Entry 6OPJ (X-ray diffraction, 1.50 A resolution); this record covers chains A and B.

[Chain A]
Molecule: Menin
From: Homo sapiens
Amino-acid sequence (489 residues; numbered -4 to 593; 109 numbers in that range are skipped by the numbering (no residue carries them; nothing is unmodelled there); the number before each row is that of its first residue; numbers below 1 keep their minus sign (Gly-4 is residue -4)):
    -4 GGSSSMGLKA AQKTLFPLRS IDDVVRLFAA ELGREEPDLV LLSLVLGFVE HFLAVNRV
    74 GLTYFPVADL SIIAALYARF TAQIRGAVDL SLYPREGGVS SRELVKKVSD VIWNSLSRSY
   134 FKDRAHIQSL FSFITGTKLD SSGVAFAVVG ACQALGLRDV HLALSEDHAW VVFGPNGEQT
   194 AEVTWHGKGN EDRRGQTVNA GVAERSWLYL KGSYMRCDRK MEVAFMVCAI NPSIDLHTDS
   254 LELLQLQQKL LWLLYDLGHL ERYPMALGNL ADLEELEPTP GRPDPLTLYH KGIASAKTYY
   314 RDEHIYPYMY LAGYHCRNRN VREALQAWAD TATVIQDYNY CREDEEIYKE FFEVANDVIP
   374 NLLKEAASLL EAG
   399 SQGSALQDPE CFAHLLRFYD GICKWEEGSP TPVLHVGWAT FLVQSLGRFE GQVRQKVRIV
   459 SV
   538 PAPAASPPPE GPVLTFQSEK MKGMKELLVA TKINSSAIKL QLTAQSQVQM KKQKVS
Unresolved in the structure: -4 to 1, 538-548, 589-593

[Chain B]
Molecule: Peptide inhibitor 25
Amino-acid sequence (13 residues; each row starts with the number of its first residue):
     1 XARWAXPXAP ARR
Glycans and other covalent adducts: covalent link Ala5-Ala9
Modified positions: ACE (acetyl group) at position 1, N0A (3-fluoro-L-phenylalanine) at position 6, 192 (1-aminocyclobutanecarboxlic acid) at position 8; Ala5, Ala9 (alpha-aminobutyric acid; ABA); Ala11 (L-ornithine; ORN)

[Interface between chain A and chain B]
Pairs across the interface - 30 pairs, chain A then chain B:
  Asp136(A) - Trp4(B)
  Arg137(A) - Trp4(B)
  Asp153(A) - Trp4(B)  hydrogen bond
  Ser154(A) - Trp4(B)
  Ser155(A) - Trp4(B)
  Ser155(A) - N0A_6(B)
  Ser155(A) - Pro7(B)
  Leu177(A) - N0A_6(B)
  Ser178(A) - N0A_6(B)
  Glu179(A) - N0A_6(B)
  Asp180(A) - N0A_6(B)
  His181(A) - N0A_6(B)
  Ala182(A) - N0A_6(B)
  Phe238(A) - Pro7(B)  hydrophobic
  Cys241(A) - 192_8(B)
  Ala242(A) - Pro7(B)  hydrophobic
  Met278(A) - Pro7(B)
  Met278(A) - 192_8(B)
  Met278(A) - Ala9(B)
  Ala279(A) - 192_8(B)
  Asn282(A) - 192_8(B)
  Tyr319(A) - Ala9(B)
  Tyr319(A) - Pro10(B)
  Tyr323(A) - 192_8(B)  hydrogen bond (side chain-backbone)
  Tyr323(A) - Ala9(B)  hydrogen bond (side chain-backbone)
  Tyr323(A) - Pro10(B)
  Glu359(A) - Arg3(B)  salt bridge
  Glu359(A) - Arg12(B)  salt bridge
  Lys362(A) - Arg3(B)
  Glu363(A) - Arg12(B)  salt bridge
Also at the interface, not in a pair above, chain A (26 interface residues in all): Leu249, Tyr276, Met322, Glu366
Also at the interface, not in a pair above, chain B (9 interface residues in all): ACE_1

[In short]
Chain A and chain B form an interface of 26 and 9 residues respectively; the contacts include 3 hydrogen bonds
and 3 salt bridges. Among the polar pairs are Glu359(A)-Arg3(B), Glu359(A)-Arg12(B) and Glu363(A)-Arg12(B).
Chain A is Menin (Homo sapiens) and chain B is Peptide inhibitor 25; the structure, Menin in complex with
peptide inhibitor 25, was determined by X-ray diffraction.
